PDB entry 6SD3 | electron microscopy, 3.30 A resolution | chains a and c of the 34 polymer chains in the assembly

# Chain a (and c)
Molecule: Flagellar M-ring protein
Source organism: Salmonella enterica subsp. enterica serovar Typhimurium
Notes: chain c of this document is another copy of the same molecule, construct and numbering; everything in this record applies to it too
UniProtKB: P15928 (FLIF_SALTY); residues 1-560 here = UniProt positions 1-560
Chain sequence (560 residues; numbered 1 to 560; the number before each row is that of its first residue):
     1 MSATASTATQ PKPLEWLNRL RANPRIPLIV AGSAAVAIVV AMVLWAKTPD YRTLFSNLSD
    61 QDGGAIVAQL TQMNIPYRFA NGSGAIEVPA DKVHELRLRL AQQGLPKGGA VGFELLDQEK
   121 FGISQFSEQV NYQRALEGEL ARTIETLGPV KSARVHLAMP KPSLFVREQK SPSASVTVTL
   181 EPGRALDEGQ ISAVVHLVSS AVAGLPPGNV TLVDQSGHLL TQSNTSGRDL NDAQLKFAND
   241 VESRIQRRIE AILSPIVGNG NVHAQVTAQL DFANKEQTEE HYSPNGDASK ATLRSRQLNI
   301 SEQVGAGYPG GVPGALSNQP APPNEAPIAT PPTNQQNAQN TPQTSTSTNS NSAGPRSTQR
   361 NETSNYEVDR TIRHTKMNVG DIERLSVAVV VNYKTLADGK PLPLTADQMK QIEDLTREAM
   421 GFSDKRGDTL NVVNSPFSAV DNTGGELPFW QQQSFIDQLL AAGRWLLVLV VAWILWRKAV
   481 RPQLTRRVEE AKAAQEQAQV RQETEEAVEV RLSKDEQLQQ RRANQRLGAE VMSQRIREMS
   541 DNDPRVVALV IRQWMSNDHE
Not modelled in the structure: 1-124, 161-170, 305-354, 395-401, 439-560

# How chain a and chain c interact
Contacting residue pairs - 39 pairs, chain a then chain c:
  Glu128(a) - Phe126(c)
  Glu128(a) - Ser127(c)
  Gln129(a) - Phe126(c)
  Tyr132(a) - Phe126(c)  hydrophobic
  Tyr132(a) - Val130(c)  hydrophobic
  Tyr132(a) - Gln133(c)
  Glu139(a) - Glu137(c)
  Glu139(a) - His156(c)  salt bridge
  Arg142(a) - Arg154(c)
  Thr143(a) - Arg154(c)
  Thr143(a) - His156(c)
  Leu147(a) - Val213(c)  hydrophobic
  Leu147(a) - Asp214(c)
  Leu147(a) - Gln215(c)
  Leu147(a) - Ser216(c)
  Leu147(a) - Gly217(c)
  Gly148(a) - Gln215(c)  hydrogen bond (backbone-backbone)
  Gln190(a) - Ser216(c)
  Gln190(a) - Gly217(c)
  Ala193(a) - Val213(c)
  Ala193(a) - Gly217(c)
  Ala193(a) - His218(c)
  His196(a) - Thr211(c)
  His196(a) - Leu219(c)
  His196(a) - Asn224(c)  hydrogen bond
  Leu197(a) - Ser175(c)
  Leu197(a) - Thr177(c)
  Ser200(a) - Ala158(c)
  Ser200(a) - Ser173(c)
  Ser200(a) - Ala174(c)
  Ser200(a) - Ser175(c)
  Ser200(a) - Asn209(c)
  Ser200(a) - Thr211(c)  hydrogen bond
  Ala201(a) - His156(c)
  Ala201(a) - Leu157(c)
  Ala201(a) - Ala158(c)
  Ala201(a) - Ser175(c)
  Val202(a) - Ala158(c)
  Ala203(a) - Ala158(c)
Other interface residues (no listed pair), chain a (20 interface residues in all): Leu140, Thr146, Ser192, Pro207
Other interface residues (no listed pair), chain c (25 interface residues in all): Pro160, Val176

# Overview
20 residues of chain a face 25 of chain c across their interface; the contacts include 3 hydrogen bonds and 1
salt bridge. Polar pairs include Glu139(a)-His156(c), His196(a)-Asn224(c) and Ser200(a)-Thr211(c).
Both chains are Flagellar M-ring protein (Salmonella enterica subsp. enterica serovar Typhimurium). Entry 6SD3
(34mer structure of the Salmonella flagella MS-ring protein FliF) was determined by electron microscopy (same
publication as 6SCN, 6SD1, 6SD2, 6SD4 and 6SD5).
